8SL7 - chains A and B of the 4 polymer chains in the assembly; structure by X-ray diffraction, 2.07 A resolution.

Chain A (and B):
Name: Tryptophanase
Source organism: Butyricicoccus sp. BIOML-A1
Notes: chain B of this document is another copy of the same molecule, construct and numbering; everything in this record applies to it too
UniProtKB: A0A845MXR5 (A0A845MXR5_9CLOT); residues 1-548 here = UniProt positions 1-548
Sequence (569 residues; each row starts with the number of its first residue; numbers below 1 keep their minus sign (His-20 is residue -20)):
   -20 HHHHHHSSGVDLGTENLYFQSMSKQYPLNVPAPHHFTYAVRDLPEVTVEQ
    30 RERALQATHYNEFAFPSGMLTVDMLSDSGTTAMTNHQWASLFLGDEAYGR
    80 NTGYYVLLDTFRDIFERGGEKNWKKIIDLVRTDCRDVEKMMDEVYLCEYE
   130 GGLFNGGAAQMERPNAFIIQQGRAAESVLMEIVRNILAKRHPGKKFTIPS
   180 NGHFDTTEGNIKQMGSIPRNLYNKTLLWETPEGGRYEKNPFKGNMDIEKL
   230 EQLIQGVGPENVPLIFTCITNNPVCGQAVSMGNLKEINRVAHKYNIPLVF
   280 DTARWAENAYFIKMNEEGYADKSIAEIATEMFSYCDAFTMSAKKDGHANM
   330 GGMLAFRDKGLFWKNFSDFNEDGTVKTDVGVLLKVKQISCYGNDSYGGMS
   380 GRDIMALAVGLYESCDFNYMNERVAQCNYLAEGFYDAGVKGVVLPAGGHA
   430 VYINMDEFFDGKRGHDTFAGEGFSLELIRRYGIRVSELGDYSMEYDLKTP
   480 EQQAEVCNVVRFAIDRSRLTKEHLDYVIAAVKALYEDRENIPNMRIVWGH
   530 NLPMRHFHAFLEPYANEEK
Unresolved in the structure: -20 to 3, 545-548 (chain B: -20 to 2, 546-548)
Sequence notes: expression tag (-20 to 0)
Residues lining bound ligands: BY3 ((E)-3-[(3S)-3-chloro-2-oxo-2,3-dihydro-1H-indol-3-yl]-N-({3-hydroxy-2-methyl-5-[(phosphonooxy)methyl]pyridin-4-yl}methylidene)-L-alanine): Phe42, Leu54, Ser55, Asp56, Ser57, Gln150, Gly151, Arg152, Glu155, Phe183, Asp184, Thr185, Thr186, Cys247, Asn251, Asp280, Arg283, Ser320, Lys322, Lys323, Ser465, Leu467, Arg490, His535, Phe536

Chain A / chain B interface:
Pairs across the interface (152):
  Arg20(A) - Leu72(B)
  Arg20(A) - Gly73(B)  hydrogen bond (side chain-backbone)
  Arg20(A) - Asp74(B)
  Asp21(A) - Arg114(B)  salt bridge
  Glu24(A) - Val116(B)
  Val25(A) - Val116(B)  hydrophobic
  Gln29(A) - Val116(B)
  Gln29(A) - Glu117(B)
  Gln29(A) - Met120(B)
  Arg32(A) - Glu117(B)  salt bridge
  Arg32(A) - Met120(B)
  Arg32(A) - Asp121(B)  salt bridge
  Ala36(A) - Ala137(B)
  Thr37(A) - Met140(B)
  His38(A) - Glu141(B)  salt bridge
  Phe42(A) - Gly78(B)
  Phe42(A) - Arg79(B)
  Ala43(A) - Arg79(B)
  Ala43(A) - Met140(B)  hydrophobic
  Phe44(A) - Gly78(B)
  Phe44(A) - Arg79(B)
  Pro45(A) - Arg79(B)
  Pro45(A) - Tyr84(B)
  Pro45(A) - Tyr124(B)  hydrophobic
  Ser46(A) - Asp74(B)  hydrogen bond
  Ser46(A) - Ala76(B)
  Ser46(A) - Gly78(B)
  Ser46(A) - Arg79(B)  hydrogen bond (backbone-backbone)
  Ser46(A) - Asn80(B)
  Gly47(A) - Tyr124(B)
  Met48(A) - Met120(B)  hydrophobic
  Asp52(A) - Ala76(B)
  Leu54(A) - Gly78(B)
  Ser57(A) - Tyr77(B)
  Gly58(A) - Glu75(B)
  Thr59(A) - Glu75(B)
  Met62(A) - Arg381(B)
  Trp67(A) - Phe71(B)  hydrophobic
  Leu70(A) - Arg381(B)
  Phe71(A) - Trp67(B)  hydrophobic
  Leu72(A) - Arg20(B)  hydrogen bond (backbone-side chain)
  Gly73(A) - Arg20(B)  hydrogen bond (backbone-side chain)
  Asp74(A) - Arg20(B)
  Asp74(A) - Ser46(B)  hydrogen bond
  Glu75(A) - Gly58(B)
  Glu75(A) - Thr59(B)
  Glu75(A) - Asn328(B)
  Ala76(A) - Ser46(B)
  Tyr77(A) - Ser57(B)
  Tyr77(A) - Thr59(B)
  Tyr77(A) - Arg152(B)  hydrogen bond
  Gly78(A) - Phe42(B)
  Gly78(A) - Phe44(B)
  Gly78(A) - Ser46(B)
  Gly78(A) - Leu54(B)
  Gly78(A) - Arg463(B)  hydrogen bond (backbone-side chain)
  Arg79(A) - Phe42(B)
  Arg79(A) - Ala43(B)
  Arg79(A) - Phe44(B)
  Arg79(A) - Pro45(B)
  Arg79(A) - Ser46(B)  hydrogen bond (backbone-backbone)
  Asn80(A) - Ser46(B)
  Tyr84(A) - Pro45(B)
  Arg114(A) - Asp21(B)  salt bridge
  Val116(A) - Pro23(B)  hydrophobic
  Val116(A) - Glu24(B)
  Val116(A) - Val25(B)  hydrophobic
  Val116(A) - Gln29(B)
  Glu117(A) - Gln29(B)  hydrogen bond
  Glu117(A) - Arg32(B)  salt bridge
  Met120(A) - Gln29(B)
  Met120(A) - Arg32(B)
  Met120(A) - Met48(B)  hydrophobic
  Asp121(A) - Arg32(B)  salt bridge
  Tyr124(A) - Pro45(B)  hydrophobic
  Tyr124(A) - Gly47(B)
  Tyr124(A) - Met48(B)  hydrophobic
  Leu125(A) - Ala36(B)  hydrophobic
  Ala137(A) - Ala36(B)
  Met140(A) - Thr37(B)
  Met140(A) - Ala43(B)  hydrophobic
  Met140(A) - Phe539(B)  hydrophobic
  Glu141(A) - Phe539(B)
  Gln149(A) - Gln149(B)  hydrogen bond
  Gln149(A) - Tyr370(B)  hydrogen bond (side chain-backbone)
  Gln149(A) - Gly377(B)
  Gln150(A) - Tyr370(B)
  Gln150(A) - Gly371(B)
  Gln150(A) - Tyr375(B)  hydrogen bond
  Gln150(A) - Gly377(B)
  Arg152(A) - Tyr77(B)  hydrogen bond
  Arg152(A) - Ile367(B)  hydrogen bond (side chain-backbone)
  Arg152(A) - Ser368(B)
  Arg152(A) - Cys369(B)
  Arg152(A) - Tyr370(B)
  Arg152(A) - Gly371(B)
  Arg152(A) - Asn372(B)
  Arg152(A) - Tyr375(B)
  Ala153(A) - Cys369(B)
  Ser156(A) - Cys369(B)  hydrogen bond
  Glu160(A) - Glu160(B)
  Asn189(A) - Ser368(B)  hydrogen bond (side chain-backbone)
  Gln192(A) - Val364(B)
  Gln192(A) - Ser368(B)
  Lys322(A) - Tyr375(B)  hydrogen bond
  Asn328(A) - Glu75(B)
  Asn328(A) - Arg381(B)  hydrogen bond
  Met329(A) - Gly377(B)
  Met329(A) - Met378(B)
  Met329(A) - Ser379(B)
  Val364(A) - Gln192(B)
  Ile367(A) - Arg152(B)  hydrogen bond (backbone-side chain)
  Ile367(A) - Phe536(B)  hydrophobic
  Ser368(A) - Arg152(B)
  Ser368(A) - Ser156(B)
  Ser368(A) - Asn189(B)  hydrogen bond (backbone-side chain)
  Ser368(A) - Gln192(B)
  Ser368(A) - Met533(B)
  Cys369(A) - Arg152(B)
  Cys369(A) - Ala153(B)
  Cys369(A) - Ser156(B)  hydrogen bond
  Cys369(A) - Tyr370(B)  hydrogen bond (backbone-side chain)
  Tyr370(A) - Gln149(B)  hydrogen bond (backbone-side chain)
  Tyr370(A) - Gln150(B)
  Tyr370(A) - Cys369(B)  hydrogen bond (side chain-backbone)
  Tyr370(A) - Tyr370(B)  hydrophobic
  Gly371(A) - Gln150(B)
  Gly371(A) - Arg152(B)
  Asn372(A) - Arg152(B)
  Tyr375(A) - Gln150(B)  hydrogen bond
  Tyr375(A) - Arg152(B)
  Tyr375(A) - Lys322(B)  hydrogen bond
  Gly377(A) - Gln149(B)
  Gly377(A) - Gln150(B)
  Gly377(A) - Met329(B)
  Met378(A) - Met329(B)
  Ser379(A) - Met329(B)
  Ser379(A) - Asp382(B)
  Arg381(A) - Met62(B)
  Arg381(A) - Asn328(B)  hydrogen bond
  Arg381(A) - Asp382(B)  salt bridge
  Asp382(A) - Ser379(B)  hydrogen bond
  Asp382(A) - Arg381(B)  salt bridge
  Asp382(A) - Asp382(B)
  Arg463(A) - Gly78(B)  hydrogen bond (side chain-backbone)
  Leu531(A) - Val360(B)  hydrophobic
  Pro532(A) - Val364(B)  hydrophobic
  Met533(A) - Ser368(B)
  Phe536(A) - Ile367(B)  hydrophobic
  Phe536(A) - Asn372(B)
  His537(A) - Val364(B)
  Phe539(A) - Met140(B)  hydrophobic
Interface residues without a listed pair, chain A (82 interface residues in all): Pro23, Ala33, Asn40, Ser55, Thr81, Val360
Interface residues without a listed pair, chain B (83 interface residues in all): Ala33, His38, Asn40, Asp52, Ser55, Leu70, Thr81, Leu125, Lys363, Leu531, Pro532, His537

Summary:
82 residues of chain A and 83 residues of chain B are in contact, with 30 hydrogen bonds and 9 salt bridges.
Polar contacts include Asp21(A)-Arg114(B), Arg32(A)-Glu117(B) and Arg32(A)-Asp121(B). Ligands of chain A:
compound BY3.
Both chains are Tryptophanase (Butyricicoccus sp. BIOML-A1). Entry 8SL7 (Butyricicoccus sp. BIOML-A1
tryptophanase complex with (3S) ALG-05) was determined by X-ray diffraction together with 8SBG and 8SIJ from
the same study.
